Entry 7TPP (electron microscopy, 4.10 A resolution (low resolution: residue-level contacts below are approximate; hydrogen-bond / salt-bridge calls are withheld)); this record covers chains A and B of the 5 polymer chains in the assembly.

Chain A:
Protein: Factor X light chain
From: Homo sapiens
Reference sequence: P00742 (FA10_HUMAN); residues 1-139 here correspond to UniProt positions 41-179 (UniProt number = residue number + 40)
Sequence (139 residues; numbered 1 to 139; the number before each row is that of its first residue):
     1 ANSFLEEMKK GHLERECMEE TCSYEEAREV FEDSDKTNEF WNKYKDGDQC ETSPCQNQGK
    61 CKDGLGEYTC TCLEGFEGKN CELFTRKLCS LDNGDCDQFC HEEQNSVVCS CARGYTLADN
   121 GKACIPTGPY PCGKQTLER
Curated features (UniProtKB/Swiss-Prot):
  - modified residue: E6 (4-carboxyglutamate), E7 (4-carboxyglutamate), E14 (4-carboxyglutamate), E16 (4-carboxyglutamate), E19 (4-carboxyglutamate), E20 (4-carboxyglutamate), E25 (4-carboxyglutamate), E26 (4-carboxyglutamate), E29 (4-carboxyglutamate), E32 (4-carboxyglutamate), E39 (4-carboxyglutamate), D63 (3R: -3-hydroxyaspartate)
Disulfide bonds: C17-C22, C50-C61, C72-C81, C89-C100, C96-C109, C111-C124

Chain B:
Protein: Activated factor Xa heavy chain
From: Homo sapiens
Reference sequence: P00742 (FA10_HUMAN); residues 195-448 here correspond to UniProt positions 235-488 (UniProt number = residue number + 40)
Sequence (254 residues; numbered 195 to 448; the number before each row is that of its first residue):
   195 IVGGQECKDG ECPWQALLIN EENEGFCGGT ILSEFYILTA AHCLYQAKRF KVRVGDRNTE
   255 QEEGGEAVHE VEVVIKHNRF TKETYDFDIA VLRLKTPITF RMNVAPACLP ERDWAESTLM
   315 TQKTGIVSGF GRTHEKGRQS TRLKMLEVPY VDRNSCKLSS SFIITQNMFC AGYDTKQEDA
   375 CQGDAGGPHV TRFKDTYFVT GIVSWGEGCA RKGKYGIYTK VTAFLKWIDR SMKTRGLPKA
   435 KSHAPEVITS SPLK
Sequence notes: engineered mutation A379 (Ser419 in P00742)
Curated features (UniProtKB/Swiss-Prot):
  - region: S436 to S445 (O-glycosylated at one site)
  - active site (Charge relay system): H236, D282
Disulfide bonds: C201-C206, C221-C237, C350-C364, C375-C403

Chain A / chain B interface:
Disulfides between the chains: C132(A)-C302(B)
Residue-residue contacts (26; chain A residue first):
  D97(A) - K388(B)
  D97(A) - D389(B)
  F99(A) - D307(B)
  F99(A) - W308(B)
  R113(A) - C302(B)
  Y115(A) - D389(B)
  Y130(A) - M296(B)
  P131(A) - P300(B)
  C132(A) - P300(B)
  C132(A) - A301(B)
  C132(A) - C302(B)  disulfide
  C132(A) - T390(B)
  G133(A) - D389(B)
  G133(A) - T390(B)
  G133(A) - Y391(B)
  K134(A) - E205(B)
  K134(A) - Y391(B)
  Q135(A) - K202(B)
  Q135(A) - E205(B)
  Q135(A) - R386(B)
  Q135(A) - Y391(B)
  T136(A) - K202(B)
  T136(A) - G204(B)
  T136(A) - E205(B)
  R139(A) - K202(B)
  R139(A) - D203(B)
Other interface residues (no listed pair), chain A (14 interface residues in all): N93, Q98

Overview:
14 residues of chain A and 15 residues of chain B are in contact; the contacts include 1 disulfide bond. From
UniProt: active-site residues H236(B) and D282(B) on chain B.
Here chain A is Factor X light chain and chain B is Activated factor Xa heavy chain, both from Homo sapiens.
Entry 7TPP (Cryo-em structure of human prothrombin:prothrombinase at 4.1 Angstrom resolution) was determined
by electron microscopy.
